Entry 7F5A (electron microscopy, 6.40 A resolution (low resolution: residue-level contacts below are approximate; hydrogen-bond / salt-bridge calls are withheld)); this record covers chains C and D of the 6 polymer chains in the assembly.

# Chain C (and D)
Protein: Glutamate receptor ionotropic, kainate 2
Source organism: Rattus norvegicus
Notes: chain D of this document is another copy of the same molecule, construct and numbering; everything in this record applies to it too
Reference sequence: P42260 (GRIK2_RAT); residues 1-908 here = UniProt positions 1-908
Chain sequence (908 residues; numbered 1 to 908; the number before each row is that of its first residue):
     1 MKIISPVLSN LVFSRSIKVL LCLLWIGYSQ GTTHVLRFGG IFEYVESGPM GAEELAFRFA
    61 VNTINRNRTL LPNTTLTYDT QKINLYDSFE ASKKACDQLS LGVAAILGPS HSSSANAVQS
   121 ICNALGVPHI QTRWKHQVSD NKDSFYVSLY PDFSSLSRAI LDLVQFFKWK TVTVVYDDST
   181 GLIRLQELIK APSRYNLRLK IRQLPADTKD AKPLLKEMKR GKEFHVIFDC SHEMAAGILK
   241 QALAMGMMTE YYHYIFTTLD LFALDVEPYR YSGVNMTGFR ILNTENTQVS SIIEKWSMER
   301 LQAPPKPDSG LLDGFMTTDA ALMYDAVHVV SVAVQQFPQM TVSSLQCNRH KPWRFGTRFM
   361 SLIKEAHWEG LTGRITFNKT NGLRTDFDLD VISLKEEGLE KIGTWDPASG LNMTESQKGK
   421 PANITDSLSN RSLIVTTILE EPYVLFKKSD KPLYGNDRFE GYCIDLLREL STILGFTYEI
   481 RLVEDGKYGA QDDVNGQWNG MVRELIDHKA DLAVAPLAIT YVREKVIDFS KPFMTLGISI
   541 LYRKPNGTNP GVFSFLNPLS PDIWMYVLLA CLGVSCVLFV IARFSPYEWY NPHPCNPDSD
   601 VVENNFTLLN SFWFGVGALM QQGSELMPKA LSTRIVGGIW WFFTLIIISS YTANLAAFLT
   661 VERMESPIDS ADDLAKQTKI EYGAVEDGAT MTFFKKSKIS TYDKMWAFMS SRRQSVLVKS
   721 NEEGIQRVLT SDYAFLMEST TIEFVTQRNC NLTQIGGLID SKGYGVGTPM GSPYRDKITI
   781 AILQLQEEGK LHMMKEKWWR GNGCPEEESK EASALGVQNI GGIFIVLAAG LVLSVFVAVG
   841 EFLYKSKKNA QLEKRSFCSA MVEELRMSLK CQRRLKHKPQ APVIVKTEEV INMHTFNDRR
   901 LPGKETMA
Not modelled in the structure: 1-32, 868-908 (chain D: 1-32, 851-908)
Cystine bridges: Cys96-Cys347
Covalent attachments: glycan linked to Asn378
Sequence notes: engineered mutation Leu107 (Phe in P42260); variant Val567 (Ile in P42260), Cys571 (Tyr in P42260)
Residues lining bound ligands: N-acetylglucosamine (NAG; 2-acetamido-2-deoxy-beta-D-glucopyranose): Glu250, Tyr252, His253, Gly273, Val274, Asn275, Pro421
Curated features (UniProtKB/Swiss-Prot):
  - binding site (L-glutamate): Pro516, Ala518, Arg523, Ala689, Thr690, Glu738
  - modified residue (Phosphoserine): Ser846, Ser868
  - glycosylation (N-linked (GlcNAc...) asparagine): Asn67, Asn73, Asn275, Asn378, Asn412, Asn423, Asn430, Asn546, Asn751
  - cross-link: Lys886 (Glycyl lysine isopeptide (Lys-Gly) (interchain with G-Cter in SUMO1))
  - natural variant: Cys571 (Y571C: In RNA edited version; this construct carries the variant), Gln621 (Q621R: In RNA edited version)
  - mutagenesis: Asn751 (N751Q: Loss of glycosylation), Val883 (V883A: Abolishes interaction with KLHL17. Abolishes actinfilin-mediated degradation), Ile884 (I884A: Abolishes interaction with KLHL17. Abolishes actinfilin-mediated degradation), Lys886 (K886R: Abolishes sumoylation. Loss of kainate-mediated endocytosis)
From the paper describing this entry:
  - specificity-determining residues: Arg220 (by similarity / conservation)

# Interface between chain C and chain D
Contacting residue pairs (97; chain C residue first):
  Asp87(C) - Ser120(D)
  Ser88(C) - Ala117(D)
  Ser88(C) - Ser120(D)
  Phe89(C) - Ser120(D)
  Phe89(C) - Ile121(D)
  Phe89(C) - Ala124(D)
  Lys93(C) - Cys347(D)
  Lys93(C) - Asn348(D)
  Lys93(C) - Arg349(D)
  Asn116(C) - Ser113(D)
  Ser120(C) - Asp87(D)
  Ser120(C) - Phe89(D)
  Ala124(C) - Phe89(D)
  Asp140(C) - Tyr86(D)
  Tyr176(C) - Gln186(D)
  Ser179(C) - Gln186(D)
  Ile183(C) - Ile183(D)
  Gln186(C) - Tyr176(D)
  Gln186(C) - Ser179(D)
  Gln186(C) - Leu182(D)
  Ile189(C) - Ile201(D)
  Lys190(C) - Tyr176(D)
  Lys190(C) - Ile201(D)
  Lys190(C) - Gln203(D)
  Ser193(C) - Arg202(D)
  Arg198(C) - Arg198(D)
  Lys200(C) - Pro192(D)
  Lys200(C) - Ser193(D)
  Ile201(C) - Ile189(D)
  Ile201(C) - Ser193(D)
  Arg202(C) - Ser193(D)
  Gln203(C) - Lys190(D)
  His350(C) - Lys93(D)
  Asn557(C) - Ala814(D)
  Pro558(C) - Ala814(D)
  Pro558(C) - Leu815(D)
  Leu559(C) - Ala814(D)
  Leu559(C) - Leu815(D)
  Ser560(C) - Ala814(D)
  Ser560(C) - Leu815(D)
  Asp562(C) - Val817(D)
  Ile563(C) - Leu815(D)
  Ile563(C) - Gly816(D)
  Ile563(C) - Val817(D)
  Ile563(C) - Ile820(D)
  Val574(C) - Leu827(D)
  Val577(C) - Leu831(D)
  Ile581(C) - Ser834(D)
  Ile581(C) - Ala838(D)
  Phe584(C) - Val839(D)
  Phe584(C) - Phe842(D)
  Pro586(C) - Glu841(D)
  Pro586(C) - Phe842(D)
  Pro586(C) - Lys845(D)
  Tyr587(C) - Glu841(D)
  Asn596(C) - His593(D)
  Leu631(C) - Leu609(D)
  Ser632(C) - Ser834(D)
  Ser632(C) - Val837(D)
  Ser632(C) - Ala838(D)
  Arg634(C) - Leu609(D)
  Arg634(C) - Asn610(D)
  Arg634(C) - Trp613(D)
  Ile635(C) - Ser834(D)
  Val636(C) - Leu831(D)
  Ile639(C) - Val826(D)
  Ile639(C) - Leu827(D)
  Ile639(C) - Gly830(D)
  Trp640(C) - Leu827(D)
  Trp641(C) - Trp613(D)
  Trp641(C) - Met620(D)
  Trp641(C) - Gln622(D)
  Phe642(C) - Met620(D)
  Phe642(C) - Ile823(D)
  Phe643(C) - Ile823(D)
  Phe643(C) - Phe824(D)
  Leu645(C) - Ile648(D)
  Ile646(C) - Phe555(D)
  Ile646(C) - Tyr651(D)
  Ile646(C) - Ile823(D)
  Ile647(C) - Ile820(D)
  Ser649(C) - Thr652(D)
  Ser650(C) - Leu655(D)
  Ser650(C) - Leu815(D)
  Ala653(C) - Ala656(D)
  Asn654(C) - Leu659(D)
  Asn654(C) - Ser813(D)
  Asn654(C) - Ala814(D)
  Asn654(C) - Leu815(D)
  Ala657(C) - Leu659(D)
  Ala657(C) - Thr660(D)
  Phe658(C) - Ala812(D)
  Phe658(C) - Ser813(D)
  Phe658(C) - Ala814(D)
  Thr660(C) - Thr660(D)
  Val661(C) - Glu811(D)
  Thr678(C) - Pro805(D)
Also at the interface, not in a pair above, chain C (71 interface residues in all): Leu85, Tyr86, Ala117, Val138, Asn141, Leu182, Leu197, Cys347, Tyr566, Ala570, Cys595, Gln621, Met627, Gly638, Lys704
Also at the interface, not in a pair above, chain D (73 interface residues in all): Ser88, Asn116, His136, Val138, Asp140, His350, Cys595, Glu625, Arg800, Glu806, Ser809, Val835

# In short
71 residues of chain C face 73 of chain D across their interface. Chain C binds N-acetylglucosamine. Curated
annotation (UniProt) lists 6 L-glutamate-binding residues and 4 mutagenesis sites on chain C. From the paper:
the specificity determinant Arg220(C).
Chain C and chain D are both Glutamate receptor ionotropic, kainate 2 (Rattus norvegicus); the structure,
DNQX-bound GluK2-2xNeto2 complex, was determined by electron microscopy (same publication as 7F56, 7F57, 7F59
and 7F5B).
